PDB entry 4YJ1 | X-ray diffraction, 2.05 A resolution | chain A

[Chain A]
Molecule: Uncharacterized protein
Organism: Trypanosoma brucei brucei (strain 927/4 GUTat10.1)
Reference sequence: Q57ZF2 (Q57ZF2_TRYB2); residue numbers follow UniProt; this construct covers 50-526, 528-665
Sequence (615 residues; row label = number of the first residue in the row; note: 1 number in that range is skipped by the numbering (no residue carries it; nothing is unmodelled there)):
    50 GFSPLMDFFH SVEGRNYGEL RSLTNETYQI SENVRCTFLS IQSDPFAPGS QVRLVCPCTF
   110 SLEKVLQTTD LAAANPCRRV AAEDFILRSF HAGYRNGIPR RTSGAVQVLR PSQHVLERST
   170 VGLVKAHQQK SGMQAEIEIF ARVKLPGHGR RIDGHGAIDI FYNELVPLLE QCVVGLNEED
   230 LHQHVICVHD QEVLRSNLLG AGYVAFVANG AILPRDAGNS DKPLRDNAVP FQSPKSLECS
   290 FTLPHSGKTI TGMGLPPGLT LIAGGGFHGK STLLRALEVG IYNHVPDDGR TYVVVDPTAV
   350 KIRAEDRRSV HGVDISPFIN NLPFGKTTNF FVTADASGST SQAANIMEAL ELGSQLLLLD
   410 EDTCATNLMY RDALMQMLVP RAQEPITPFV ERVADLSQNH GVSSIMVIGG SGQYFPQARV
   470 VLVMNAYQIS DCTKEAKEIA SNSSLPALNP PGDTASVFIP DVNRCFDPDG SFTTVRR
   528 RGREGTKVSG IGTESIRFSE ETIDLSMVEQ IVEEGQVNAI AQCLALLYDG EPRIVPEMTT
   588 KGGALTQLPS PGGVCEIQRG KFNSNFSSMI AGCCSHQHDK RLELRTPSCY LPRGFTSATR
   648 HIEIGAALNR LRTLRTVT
Disordered / not traced: 177-182, 496-500, 528-531
Metal / ion sites: Mg2+: S320 (together with ADP)
Residues lining bound ligands: ADP (adenosine-5'-diphosphate): P263, L273, N276, A277, V278, G314, G315, F316, H317, G318, K319, S320, T321, R324, Y476
What the authors report for this chain:
  - conformationally variable residues (domain motion): F95, R199
  - mutagenesis - S386E: unchanged binding to ADP

[Summary]
Chain A binds ADP. From the paper: S386E leaves binding to ADP unchanged; conformational variability at F95
and R199.
Chain A is Uncharacterized protein (Trypanosoma brucei brucei (strain 927/4 GUTat10.1)); the structure,
Crystal structure of T. brucei MRB1590-ADP bound to poly-U RNA, was determined by X-ray diffraction (same
publication as 4YIX and 4YIY).
